3H6P - chains B and D of the 4 polymer chains in the assembly; structure by X-ray diffraction, 1.91 A resolution.

== Chain B ==
Molecule: Esat-6 like protein esxs
Organism: Mycobacterium tuberculosis
UniProt: Q6MX18 (Q6MX18_MYCTU); residue numbers follow UniProt; this construct covers 1-97
Sequence (111 residues; each row starts with the number of its first residue; numbers below 1 keep their minus sign (Met-13 is residue -13)):
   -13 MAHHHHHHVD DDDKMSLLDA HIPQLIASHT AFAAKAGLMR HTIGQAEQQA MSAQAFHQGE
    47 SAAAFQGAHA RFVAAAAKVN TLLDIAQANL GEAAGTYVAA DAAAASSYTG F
Not modelled in the structure: -13 to 13, 81-97

== Chain D ==
Molecule: ESAT-6-like protein esxR
Organism: Mycobacterium tuberculosis
UniProt: P64093 (ESXR_MYCTU); residues 1-96 here = UniProt positions 1-96
Sequence (96 residues; each row starts with the number of its first residue):
     1 MSQIMYNYPA MMAHAGDMAG YAGTLQSLGA DIASEQAVLS SAWQGDTGIT YQGWQTQWNQ
    61 ALEDLVRAYQ SMSGTHESNT MAMLARDGAE AAKWGG
Not modelled in the structure: 1-19, 75-96

== Interface between chain B and chain D ==
Contacting residue pairs (22):
  Ser14(B) - Glu35(D)
  Ser14(B) - Leu39(D)
  Ala17(B) - Glu35(D)
  Phe18(B) - Glu35(D)  hydrogen bond (backbone-side chain)
  Lys21(B) - Ile32(D)
  Lys21(B) - Glu35(D)  salt bridge
  Leu24(B) - Leu28(D)  hydrophobic
  Met25(B) - Leu25(D)
  Met25(B) - Leu28(D)  hydrophobic
  Met25(B) - Gly29(D)
  Met25(B) - Ile32(D)  hydrophobic
  Thr28(B) - Tyr21(D)
  Thr28(B) - Thr24(D)
  Thr28(B) - Leu25(D)
  Thr28(B) - Leu28(D)
  Gln31(B) - Tyr21(D)
  Ala32(B) - Tyr21(D)  hydrophobic
  Ala32(B) - Tyr69(D)
  Gln35(B) - Tyr21(D)
  Gln35(B) - Tyr69(D)  hydrogen bond
  Ala36(B) - Met72(D)  hydrophobic
  His43(B) - Ser73(D)
Other interface residues (no listed pair), chain B (18 interface residues in all): Ala22, Ile29, Glu33, Met37, Ala39, Gln40
Other interface residues (no listed pair), chain D (15 interface residues in all): Asp31, Gln36, Trp58, Leu65

== Summary ==
The interface between chain B and chain D involves 18 residues on one side and 15 on the other; the contacts
include 2 hydrogen bonds and 1 salt bridge. Polar pairs include Lys21(B)-Glu35(D), Phe18(B)-Glu35(D) and
Gln35(B)-Tyr69(D).
Here chain B is Esat-6 like protein esxs and chain D is ESAT-6-like protein esxR, both from Mycobacterium
tuberculosis. Entry 3H6P (Crystal structure of Rv3019c-Rv3020c from Mycobacterium tuberculosis) was determined
by X-ray diffraction.
